Entry 5U7D (X-ray diffraction, 1.75 A resolution); this record covers chain A.

[Chain A]
Protein: cGMP-dependent 3', 5'-cyclic phosphodiesterase
From: Homo sapiens
Notes: EC 3.1.4.17; fragment: Catalytic domain of PDE2
UniProt: O00408 (PDE2A_HUMAN), isoform O00408-5; residues 579-919 here correspond to UniProt positions 323-663 (UniProt number = residue number - 256)
Sequence (345 residues; row label = number of the first residue in the row):
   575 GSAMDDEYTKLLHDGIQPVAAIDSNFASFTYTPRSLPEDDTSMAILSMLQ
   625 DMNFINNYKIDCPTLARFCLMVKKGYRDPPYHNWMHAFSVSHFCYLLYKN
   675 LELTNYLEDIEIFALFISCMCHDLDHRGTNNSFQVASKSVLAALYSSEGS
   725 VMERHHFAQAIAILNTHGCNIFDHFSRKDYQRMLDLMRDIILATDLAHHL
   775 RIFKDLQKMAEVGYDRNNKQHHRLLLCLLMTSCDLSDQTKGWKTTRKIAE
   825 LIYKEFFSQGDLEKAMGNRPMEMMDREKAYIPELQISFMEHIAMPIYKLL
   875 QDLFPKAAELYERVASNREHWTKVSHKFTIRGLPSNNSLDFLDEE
Unresolved in the structure: 575-578, 917-919
Sequence notes: expression tag (575-578)
Bound ions: Zn2+: His-660, His-696, Asp-697, Asp-808; Mg2+ near Asp-697 (its only coordinating residue here)
Small-molecule neighbours: bay60-7550 (19F; 2-(3,4-dimethoxybenzyl)-7-[(2R,3R)-2-hydroxy-6-phenylhexan-3-yl]-5-methylimidazo[5,1-f][1,2,4]triazin-4(3H)-one): Tyr-655, His-656, Ala-767, Thr-768, Asp-769, Leu-770, His-773, Thr-805, Leu-809, Gln-812, Ile-826, Tyr-827, Phe-830, Met-847, Leu-858, Gln-859, Ser-861, Phe-862, Ile-866, Ile-870

[In short]
Ligands of chain A: bay60-7550. His-660, His-696, Asp-697 and Asp-808 form the Zn2+ site.
Chain A is cGMP-dependent 3', 5'-cyclic phosphodiesterase (Homo sapiens); the structure, PDE2 catalytic domain
complexed with inhibitors, was determined by X-ray diffraction (same publication as 5U7I, 5U7J, 5U7K and
5U7L).
